7P02 - chains A and R of the 6 polymer chains in the assembly; structure by electron microscopy, 2.87 A resolution.

# Chain A
Protein: Guanine nucleotide-binding protein G(i) subunit alpha-1, Guanine nucleotide-binding protein G(s) subunit alpha isoforms short
Source organism: Homo sapiens
UniProt: chimeric construct of P63096, P63092: residues 1-19 from P63096 (GNAI1_HUMAN) positions 1-19 (same numbers); residues 197-377 from P63092 positions 204-384 (UniProt number = residue number + 7)
Chain sequence (246 residues; row label = number of the first residue in the row; note: 131 numbers in that range are skipped by the numbering (no residue carries them; nothing is unmodelled there)):
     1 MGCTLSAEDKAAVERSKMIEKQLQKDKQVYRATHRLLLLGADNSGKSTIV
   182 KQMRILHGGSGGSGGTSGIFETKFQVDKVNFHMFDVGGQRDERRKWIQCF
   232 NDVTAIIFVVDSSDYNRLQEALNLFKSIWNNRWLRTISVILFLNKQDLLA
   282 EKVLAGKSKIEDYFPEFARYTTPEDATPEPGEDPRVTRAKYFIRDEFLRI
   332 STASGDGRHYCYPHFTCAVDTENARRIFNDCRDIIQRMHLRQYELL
Not modelled in the structure: 1-2, 182-199
Sequence notes: linker (20-50, 182-196); conflict Asp242 (Ala249 in P63092), Asp245 (Ser252 in P63092), Ala355 (Ile372 in P63092), Ile358 (Val375 in P63092)
UniProt features mapped onto this chain:
  - lipidation: Gly2 (N-myristoyl glycine), Cys3 (S-palmitoyl cysteine)

# Chain R
Protein: Substance-P receptor
Source organism: Homo sapiens
UniProt: P25103 (NK1R_HUMAN); numbering as in UniProt (aligned over 1-335)
Chain sequence (382 residues; numbered -46 to 335; the number before each row is that of its first residue; numbers below 1 keep their minus sign (Met-46 is residue -46)):
   -46 MKFLVNVALVFMVVYISYIYADYKDDDDKHHHHHHHHHHLEVLFQGPMDN
     4 VLPVDSDLSPNISTNTSEPNQFVQPAWQIVLWAAAYTVIVVTSVVGNVVV
    54 MWIILAHKRMRTVTNYFLVNLAFAEASMAAFNTVVNFTYAVHNEWYYGLF
   104 YCKFHNFFPIAAVFASIYSMTAVAFDRYMAIIHPLQPRLSATATKVVICV
   154 IWVLALLLAFPQGYYSTTETMPSRVVCMIEWPEHPNKIYEKVYHICVTVL
   204 IYFLPLLVIGYAYTVVGITLWASEIPGDSSDRYHEQVSAKRKVVKMMIVV
   254 VCTFAICWLPFHIFFLLPYINPDLYLKKFIQQVYLAIMWLAMSSTMYNPI
   304 IYCCLNDRFRLGFKHAFRCCPFISAGDYEGLE
Not modelled in the structure: -46 to 21, 226-236, 320-335
Sequence notes: initiating methionine (-46); expression tag (-45 to 0)
Cystine bridges: Cys105-Cys180
UniProt features mapped onto this chain:
  - binding site (CP-96345): His197
  - lipidation: Cys322 (S-palmitoyl cysteine)
  - glycosylation (N-linked (GlcNAc...) asparagine): Asn14, Asn18
From the paper describing this entry:
  - binding site for Protachykinin-1: Asn85
  - mutagenesis - F25A (16-fold), N85A, N85D (10-fold), N85Q (10-fold), N89A (36- to 111-fold), N89D (36- to 111-fold), N89Q (36- to 111-fold), Y92A, F117A (6- to 28-fold), Q165A (6- to 28-fold), R177A, R177K (60-fold), V179A, F264A (6- to 28-fold), F268A (6- to 28-fold), Y278A, I283A, Q284A, Y287A (31-fold), M291A (6- to 28-fold): decreased binding to Protachykinin-1
  - mutagenesis - Y92F: unchanged binding to Protachykinin-1
  - specificity-determining residues: Glu172, Glu183, Glu186, Asp276 (proposed by the authors, not directly observed)

# Interface between chain A and chain R
Contacting residue pairs (45; chain A residue first):
  Arg31(A) - Pro140(R)
  Arg31(A) - Arg141(R)  hydrogen bond (side chain-backbone)
  Arg31(A) - Ser143(R)  hydrogen bond
  His34(A) - Leu138(R)  hydrogen bond (side chain-backbone)
  Val210(A) - Leu138(R)  hydrophobic
  Val210(A) - Gln139(R)
  Phe212(A) - Leu138(R)  hydrophobic
  Tyr341(A) - Gln239(R)
  Phe359(A) - Leu138(R)  hydrophobic
  Arg363(A) - Ile135(R)  hydrogen bond (side chain-backbone)
  Arg363(A) - Pro137(R)
  Arg363(A) - Leu138(R)
  Ile366(A) - Pro137(R)
  Ile366(A) - Leu138(R)  hydrophobic
  Gln367(A) - Ile134(R)  hydrogen bond (side chain-backbone)
  Gln367(A) - Pro137(R)
  Arg368(A) - Gln239(R)
  His370(A) - Ala133(R)
  His370(A) - Pro137(R)  hydrogen bond (side chain-backbone)
  Leu371(A) - Ile134(R)  hydrophobic
  Leu371(A) - Leu223(R)  hydrophobic
  Leu371(A) - Gln239(R)
  Arg372(A) - Gln239(R)
  Gln373(A) - Thr67(R)  hydrogen bond
  Tyr374(A) - Thr67(R)
  Tyr374(A) - Asp129(R)
  Tyr374(A) - Arg130(R)  hydrogen bond (backbone-side chain)
  Tyr374(A) - Ala133(R)  hydrophobic
  Tyr374(A) - Arg141(R)
  Glu375(A) - Met63(R)
  Glu375(A) - Asn68(R)  hydrogen bond
  Glu375(A) - Leu71(R)
  Glu375(A) - Asn309(R)
  Glu375(A) - Phe312(R)
  Leu376(A) - Arg130(R)
  Leu376(A) - Ile134(R)  hydrophobic
  Leu376(A) - Val246(R)
  Leu376(A) - Met249(R)  hydrophobic
  Leu376(A) - Leu308(R)
  Leu377(A) - Gln239(R)
  Leu377(A) - Ala242(R)  hydrophobic
  Leu377(A) - Val246(R)  hydrophobic
  Leu377(A) - Leu308(R)
  Leu377(A) - Asn309(R)  hydrogen bond (backbone-side chain)
  Leu377(A) - Asp310(R)
Interface residues without a listed pair, chain A (19 interface residues in all): Cys362
Interface residues without a listed pair, chain R (27 interface residues in all): Leu142, Lys243, Met250
From the paper, about this interface:
  - residue pairs: Gln373(A)-Thr67(R) (hydrogen bond)
  - interface residues, chain A: Tyr374(A), Leu376(A), Leu377(A)

# In short
Chain A and chain R form an interface of 19 and 27 residues respectively; the contacts include 10 hydrogen
bonds. Polar pairs include Arg31(A)-Arg141(R), Arg31(A)-Ser143(R) and His34(A)-Leu138(R). The paper describes
a hydrogen bond between Gln373(A) and Thr67(R). The paper reports a binding site for Protachykinin-1 at
Asn85(R); F25A, N85A and N85D of chain R, among others, reduce binding to Protachykinin-1; 21 substitutions
were tested in all.
Here chain A is Guanine nucleotide-binding protein G(i) subunit alpha-1, Guanine nucleotide-binding protein
G(s) subunit alpha isoforms short and chain R is Substance-P receptor, both from Homo sapiens. Entry 7P02
(Human Neurokinin 1 receptor (NK1R) substance P Gs complex) was determined by electron microscopy (same
publication as 7P00).
